Entry 3MLR (X-ray diffraction, 1.80 A resolution); this record covers chains L and H of the 3 polymer chains in the assembly.

# Chain L
Molecule: Human monoclonal anti-HIV-1 gp120 V3 antibody 2557 Fab light chain
Source organism: Homo sapiens
Notes: antibody fragment or engineered binder
Sequence (219 residues; numbered 1 to 213 plus 7 insertion-coded residues; 1 number in that range is skipped by the numbering (no residue carries it; nothing is unmodelled there); the number before each row is that of its first residue; a row labelled like 95A-95F holds insertion residues (95A, then the next letters in order)):
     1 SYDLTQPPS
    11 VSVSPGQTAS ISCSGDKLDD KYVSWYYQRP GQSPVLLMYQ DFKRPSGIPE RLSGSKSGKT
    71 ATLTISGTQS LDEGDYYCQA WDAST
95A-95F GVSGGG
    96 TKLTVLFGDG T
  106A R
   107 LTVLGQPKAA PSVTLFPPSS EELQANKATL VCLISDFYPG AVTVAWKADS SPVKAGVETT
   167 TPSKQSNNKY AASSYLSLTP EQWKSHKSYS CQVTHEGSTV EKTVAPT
Disulfides: Cys-23/Cys-88, Cys-138/Cys-197

# Chain H
Molecule: Human monoclonal anti-HIV-1 gp120 V3 antibody 2557 Fab heavy chain
Source organism: Homo sapiens
Notes: antibody fragment or engineered binder
Sequence (226 residues; numbered 1 to 215 plus 11 insertion-coded residues; the number before each row is that of its first residue; a row labelled like 82A-82C holds insertion residues (82A, then the next letters in order)):
     1 EVQLVESGGE VKQPGQSLKI SCKSSGYNFL DSWIGWVRQI PGKGLEWIGI IY
   52A P
    53 DDSDAHYSPS FEGQVTMSVD KSISTAYLQW
82A-82C TTL
    83 QASDTGKYFC TRLYLFEG
100A-100G AQSSNAF
   101 DLWGQGTMIL VSSGTTKGPS VFPLAPSSKS TSGGTAALGC LVKDYFPEPV TVSWNSGALT
   161 SGVHTFPAVL QSSGLYSLSS VVTVPSSSLG TQTYICNVNH KPSNTKVDKK VEPKS
Disulfides: Cys-22/Cys-92, Cys-140/Cys-196

# Interface between chain L and chain H
Residue-residue contacts - 73 pairs, chain L then chain H:
  Tyr-32(L) with Ser-100C(H)
  Ser-34(L) with Asn-100E(H); Ala-100F(H)
  Tyr-36(L) with Ala-100F(H); Phe-100G(H), hydrogen bond (side chain-backbone); Trp-103(H)
  Gln-38(L) with Gln-39(H), hydrogen bond; Phe-91(H)
  Gly-41(L) with Lys-89(H), hydrogen bond (backbone-side chain)
  Ser-43(L) with Phe-91(H); Gly-104(H), hydrogen bond (side chain-backbone); Gln-105(H)
  Pro-44(L) with Trp-103(H)
  Leu-46(L) with Ala-100F(H), hydrophobic; Phe-100G(H); Asp-101(H)
  Tyr-49(L) with Phe-98(H); Ser-100D(H); Ala-100F(H), hydrophobic
  Gln-50(L) with Gln-100B(H); Ser-100D(H), hydrogen bond
  Tyr-87(L) with Gln-39(H), hydrogen bond; Lys-43(H); Gly-44(H); Leu-45(H)
  Gln-89(L) with Phe-100G(H)
  Trp-91(L) with Ile-50(H), hydrophobic; Leu-95(H), hydrophobic
  Thr-96(L) with His-58(H)
  Lys-97(L) with His-58(H); Pro-61(H); Glu-64(H)
  Leu-98(L) with Trp-47(H); His-58(H), hydrogen bond (backbone-side chain)
  Thr-99(L) with Trp-47(H)
  Val-100(L) with Trp-47(H), hydrophobic
  Phe-102(L) with Leu-45(H)
  Thr-120(L) with Ser-127(H)
  Phe-122(L) with Leu-124(H); Ala-125(H); Ser-127(H); Ala-137(H)
  Pro-123(L) with Lys-214(H)
  Ser-125(L) with Phe-122(H); Pro-123(H)
  Glu-127(L) with Pro-123(H); Lys-209(H), salt bridge
  Glu-128(L) with Phe-122(H)
  Thr-135(L) with Leu-141(H); Lys-143(H), hydrogen bond
  Val-137(L) with Ser-179(H)
  Leu-139(L) with Phe-166(H), hydrophobic; Val-181(H), hydrophobic
  Ser-141(L) with Lys-129(H), hydrogen bond
  Asp-142(L) with Lys-129(H), salt bridge
  Glu-164(L) with Val-169(H); Leu-170(H); Gln-171(H)
  Thr-166(L) with Pro-167(H); Val-169(H)
  Ser-169(L) with His-164(H), hydrogen bond; Pro-167(H)
  Lys-170(L) with His-164(H)
  Ala-177(L) with His-164(H); Phe-166(H), hydrophobic
  Ala-178(L) with Phe-166(H)
  Ser-179(L) with Phe-166(H)
  Tyr-181(L) with Leu-141(H), hydrophobic; Val-169(H), hydrophobic; Leu-178(H); Ser-179(H), hydrogen bond
  Ser-183(L) with Lys-143(H), hydrogen bond
  Thr-213(L) with Lys-214(H), hydrogen bond
Other interface residues (no listed pair), chain L (45 interface residues in all): Gln-42, Lys-53, Asp-104, Thr-165, Gln-171
Other interface residues (no listed pair), chain H (50 interface residues in all): Val-37, Tyr-59, Gly-106, Ser-128, Leu-138, Ala-168, Ser-172

# In short
45 residues of chain L face 50 of chain H across their interface, with 13 hydrogen bonds and 2 salt bridges.
Among the polar pairs are Glu-127(L)/Lys-209(H), Asp-142(L)/Lys-129(H) and Tyr-36(L)/Phe-100G(H).
Chain L is Human monoclonal anti-HIV-1 gp120 V3 antibody 2557 Fab light chain and chain H is Human monoclonal
anti-HIV-1 gp120 V3 antibody 2557 Fab heavy chain, both from Homo sapiens; the structure, Crystal structure of
anti-HIV-1 V3 Fab 2557 in complex with a NY5 V3 peptide, was determined by X-ray diffraction together with
3MLS, 3MLT, 3MLU, 3MLV, 3MLW, 3MLY and 3MLZ from the same study.
